PDB entry 1USY | X-ray diffraction, 2.52 A resolution | chains E and F of the 8 polymer chains in the assembly

Chain E (and F):
Name: ATP phosphoribosyltransferase
From: Thermotoga maritima
Notes: EC 2.4.2.17; chain F of this document is another copy of the same molecule, construct and numbering; everything in this record applies to it too
UniProtKB: Q9X0D2 (HIS1_THEMA); residue numbers follow UniProt; this construct covers 1-208
Amino-acid sequence (208 residues; row label = number of the first residue in the row):
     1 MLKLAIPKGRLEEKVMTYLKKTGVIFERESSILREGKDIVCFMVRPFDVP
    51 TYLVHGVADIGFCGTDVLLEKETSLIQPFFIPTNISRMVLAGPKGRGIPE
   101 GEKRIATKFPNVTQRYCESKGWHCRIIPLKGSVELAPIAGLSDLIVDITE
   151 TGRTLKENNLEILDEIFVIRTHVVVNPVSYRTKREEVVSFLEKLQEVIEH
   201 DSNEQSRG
Disordered / not traced: 203-208 (chain F: 204-208)
Disulfide bonds: Cys117-Cys124
Small-molecule neighbours:
  - histidine (HIS), molecule 1: Thr65, Phe80, Arg170, His172
  - histidine (HIS), molecule 2: Ile76, Pro78, Tyr180, Leu191, Glu192, Gln195

Chain E / chain F interface:
Residue-residue contacts (37; chain E residue first):
  Ile32(E) - Ser132(F)
  Ile32(E) - Glu134(F)
  Ile32(E) - Leu135(F)  hydrophobic
  Ile32(E) - Asn158(F)
  Leu33(E) - Leu135(F)  hydrophobic
  Phe42(E) - Ala139(F)  hydrophobic
  Met43(E) - Ser132(F)  hydrogen bond (backbone-side chain)
  Met43(E) - Leu135(F)
  Val44(E) - Ser132(F)
  Arg45(E) - Lys130(F)
  Arg45(E) - Gly131(F)
  Arg45(E) - Ser132(F)
  Asp48(E) - Pro128(F)
  Asp48(E) - Leu129(F)
  Asp48(E) - Lys130(F)  hydrogen bond (side chain-backbone)
  Thr51(E) - Leu141(F)
  Tyr52(E) - Ser132(F)
  Tyr52(E) - Leu135(F)
  Tyr52(E) - Leu141(F)  hydrophobic
  His55(E) - Leu141(F)
  Val57(E) - Ala139(F)
  Leu129(E) - Asp48(F)
  Lys130(E) - Arg45(F)
  Lys130(E) - Phe47(F)
  Lys130(E) - Asp48(F)  hydrogen bond (backbone-side chain)
  Gly131(E) - Arg45(F)
  Gly131(E) - Asp48(F)
  Ser132(E) - Lys8(F)
  Ser132(E) - Met43(F)  hydrogen bond (side chain-backbone)
  Ser132(E) - Val44(F)
  Ser132(E) - Arg45(F)
  Leu135(E) - Ile32(F)  hydrophobic
  Leu135(E) - Phe42(F)  hydrophobic
  Leu135(E) - Val44(F)  hydrophobic
  Leu135(E) - Tyr52(F)
  Gly140(E) - Val57(F)
  Leu141(E) - Tyr52(F)
Other interface residues (no listed pair), chain E (24 interface residues in all): Lys8, Ser30, Phe47, Pro128, Ala139, Asn158
Other interface residues (no listed pair), chain F (29 interface residues in all): Leu33, Thr51, His55, Lys71, Ile127, Ala136, Ile138, Gly140, Glu157

In short:
24 residues of chain E face 29 of chain F across their interface, with 4 hydrogen bonds. Polar contacts
include Met43(E)-Ser132(F) and Asp48(E)-Lys130(F). Ligands of chain E: histidine.
Both chains are ATP phosphoribosyltransferase (Thermotoga maritima). Entry 1USY (ATP phosphoribosyl
transferase (HisG:HisZ) complex from Thermotoga maritima) was determined by X-ray diffraction.
